Entry 1LCW (X-ray diffraction, 2.20 A resolution); this record covers chains A and B.

# Chain A
Protein: Streptavidin
From: Streptomyces avidinii
Reference sequence: P22629 (SAV_STRAV); residues 15-135 here correspond to UniProt positions 39-159 (UniProt number = residue number + 24)
Sequence (121 residues; each row starts with the number of its first residue):
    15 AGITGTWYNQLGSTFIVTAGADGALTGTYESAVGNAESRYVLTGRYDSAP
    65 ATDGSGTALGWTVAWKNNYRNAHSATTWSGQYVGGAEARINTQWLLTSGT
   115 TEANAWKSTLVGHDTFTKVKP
Disordered / not traced: 15, 135
Ligand contacts: homobiotin (SHM): N23, L25, S27, Y43, S45, V47, G48, N49, A50, W79, A86, S88, T90, W92, W108, L110, D128
Curated features (UniProtKB/Swiss-Prot):
  - motif: R59 to D61 (Cell attachment site)
  - binding site (biotin): Y43, Y54, W92, W108, W120

# Chain B
Protein: Streptavidin
From: Streptomyces avidinii
Reference sequence: P22629 (SAV_STRAV); residues 215-335 here correspond to UniProt positions 39-159 (UniProt number = residue number - 176)
Sequence (121 residues; row label = number of the first residue in the row):
   215 AGITGTWYNQLGSTFIVTAGADGALTGTYESAVGNAESRYVLTGRYDSAP
   265 ATDGSGTALGWTVAWKNNYRNAHSATTWSGQYVGGAEARINTQWLLTSGT
   315 TEANAWKSTLVGHDTFTKVKP
Disordered / not traced: 215, 335
Ligand contacts: homobiotin (SHM): N223, L225, S227, Y243, S245, V247, G248, N249, A250, W279, A286, S288, T290, W292, W308, L310, D328
Curated features (UniProtKB/Swiss-Prot):
  - motif: R259 to D261 (Cell attachment site)
  - binding site (biotin): Y243, Y254, W292, W308, W320

# Interface between chain A and chain B
Contacting residue pairs - 83 pairs, chain A then chain B:
  V55(A) - R259(B)
  T57(A) - T257(B)  hydrogen bond
  T57(A) - G258(B)
  T57(A) - R259(B)
  G58(A) - T257(B)
  R59(A) - V255(B)
  R59(A) - T257(B)
  R59(A) - T276(B)
  R59(A) - A278(B)
  Y60(A) - A278(B)
  D61(A) - K280(B)
  D61(A) - N285(B)  hydrogen bond
  D61(A) - H287(B)  salt bridge
  S62(A) - K280(B)
  A63(A) - K280(B)
  A63(A) - N285(B)  hydrogen bond (backbone-side chain)
  A63(A) - H287(B)
  P64(A) - H287(B)
  A65(A) - H287(B)
  G68(A) - T315(B)
  S69(A) - T314(B)
  G70(A) - G313(B)
  G70(A) - T314(B)  hydrogen bond (backbone-backbone)
  A72(A) - S288(B)
  A72(A) - A289(B)
  A72(A) - T311(B)
  L73(A) - A289(B)
  G74(A) - T276(B)
  G74(A) - T291(B)
  W75(A) - T276(B)  hydrogen bond (backbone-side chain)
  T76(A) - R259(B)
  T76(A) - G274(B)
  T76(A) - W275(B)
  T76(A) - T276(B)
  A78(A) - R259(B)
  A78(A) - Y260(B)
  K80(A) - D261(B)
  K80(A) - S262(B)
  K80(A) - A263(B)
  N85(A) - D261(B)  hydrogen bond
  N85(A) - A263(B)  hydrogen bond (side chain-backbone)
  H87(A) - D261(B)  salt bridge
  H87(A) - A263(B)  hydrogen bond (side chain-backbone)
  H87(A) - P264(B)
  H87(A) - A265(B)
  H87(A) - A272(B)
  S88(A) - A272(B)
  A89(A) - A272(B)
  A89(A) - L273(B)
  A89(A) - S293(B)
  T91(A) - G274(B)
  T91(A) - T291(B)  hydrogen bond
  T91(A) - W292(B)
  T91(A) - S293(B)
  W92(A) - T291(B)
  S93(A) - A289(B)
  S93(A) - T291(B)
  S93(A) - L309(B)  hydrogen bond (side chain-backbone)
  S93(A) - T311(B)  hydrogen bond
  G94(A) - T311(B)  hydrogen bond (backbone-side chain)
  Q95(A) - S312(B)
  Q95(A) - G313(B)
  Q95(A) - T314(B)  hydrogen bond
  Q95(A) - S322(B)
  V97(A) - E316(B)
  Q107(A) - L309(B)
  Q107(A) - T323(B)  hydrogen bond
  W108(A) - L309(B)  hydrophobic
  L109(A) - S293(B)  hydrogen bond (backbone-side chain)
  L109(A) - Q307(B)
  L109(A) - L309(B)  hydrophobic
  T111(A) - A272(B)
  T111(A) - S293(B)  hydrogen bond
  T111(A) - G294(B)
  S112(A) - Q295(B)
  G113(A) - G270(B)
  G113(A) - Q295(B)
  T114(A) - S269(B)
  T114(A) - G270(B)  hydrogen bond (backbone-backbone)
  T114(A) - Q295(B)  hydrogen bond (backbone-side chain)
  E116(A) - R303(B)  salt bridge
  S122(A) - Q295(B)
  T123(A) - Q307(B)  hydrogen bond
Other interface residues (no listed pair), chain A (42 interface residues in all): L110, T115
Other interface residues (no listed pair), chain B (44 interface residues in all): G268, V297, W308, L310, A319

# In short
The interface between chain A and chain B involves 42 residues on one side and 44 on the other, with 19
hydrogen bonds and 3 salt bridges. Among the polar pairs are D61(A)-H287(B), H87(A)-D261(B) and
E116(A)-R303(B). Bound to chain A: homobiotin.
Both chains are Streptavidin (Streptomyces avidinii). Entry 1LCW (streptavidin-homobiotin complex) was
determined by X-ray diffraction (same publication as 1LCV, 1LCZ, 1LDO, 1LDQ and 1LEL).
